Entry 7P5Z (electron microscopy, 3.30 A resolution); this record covers chains C and Y of the 16 polymer chains in the assembly.

== Chain C ==
Molecule: DNA replication licensing factor MCM4
Source organism: Saccharomyces cerevisiae (strain ATCC 204508 / S288c)
Notes: EC 3.6.4.12
UniProtKB: P30665 (MCM4_YEAST); residue numbers follow UniProt; this construct covers 1-933
Chain sequence (933 residues; row label = number of the first residue in the row):
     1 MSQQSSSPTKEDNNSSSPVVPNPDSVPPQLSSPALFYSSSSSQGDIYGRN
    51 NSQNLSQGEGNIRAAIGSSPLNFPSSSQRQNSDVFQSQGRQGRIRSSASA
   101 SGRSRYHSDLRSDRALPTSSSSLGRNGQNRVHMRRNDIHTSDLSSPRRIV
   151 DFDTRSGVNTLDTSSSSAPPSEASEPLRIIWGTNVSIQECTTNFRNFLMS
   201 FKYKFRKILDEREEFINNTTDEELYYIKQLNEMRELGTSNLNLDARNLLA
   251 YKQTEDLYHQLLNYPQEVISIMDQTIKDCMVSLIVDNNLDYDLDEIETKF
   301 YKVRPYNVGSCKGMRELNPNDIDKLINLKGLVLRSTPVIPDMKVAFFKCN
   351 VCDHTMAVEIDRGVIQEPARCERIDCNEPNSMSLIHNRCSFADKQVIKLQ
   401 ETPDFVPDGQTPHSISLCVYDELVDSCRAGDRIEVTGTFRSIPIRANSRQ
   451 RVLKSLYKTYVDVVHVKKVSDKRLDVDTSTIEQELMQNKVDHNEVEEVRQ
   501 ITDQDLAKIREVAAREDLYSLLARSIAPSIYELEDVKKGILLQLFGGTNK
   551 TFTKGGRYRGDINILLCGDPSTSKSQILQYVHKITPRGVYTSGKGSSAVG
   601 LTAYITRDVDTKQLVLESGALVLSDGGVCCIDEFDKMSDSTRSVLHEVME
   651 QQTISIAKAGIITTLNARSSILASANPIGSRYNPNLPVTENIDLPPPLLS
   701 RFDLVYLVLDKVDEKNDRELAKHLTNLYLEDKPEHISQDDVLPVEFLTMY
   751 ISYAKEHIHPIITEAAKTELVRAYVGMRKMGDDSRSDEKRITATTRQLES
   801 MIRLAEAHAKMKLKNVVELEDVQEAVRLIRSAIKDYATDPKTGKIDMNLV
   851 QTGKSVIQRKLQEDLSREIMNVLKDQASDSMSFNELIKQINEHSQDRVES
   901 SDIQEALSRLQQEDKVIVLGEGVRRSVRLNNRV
Not modelled in the structure: 1-176, 205-219, 736-739, 783-785, 853-933
Bound ions: Zn2+: Cys349, Cys352, Cys371, Cys376; Mg2+: Ser575 (together with ADP)
Residues lining bound ligands: ADP (adenosine-5'-diphosphate): Ser529, Ile530, Tyr531, Leu533, Asp569, Pro570, Ser571, Thr572, Ser573, Lys574, Ser575, Gln576, Leu720, Leu724
Curated features (UniProtKB/Swiss-Prot):
  - motif: Ser700 to Asp703 (Arginine finger)
  - binding site (ATP): Gly568 to Ser575
  - modified residue (Phosphoserine): Ser52, Ser56, Ser69
  - mutagenesis: Lys574 (K574A: Loss of MCM2-7 complex helicase activity)
Reported in the primary citation:
  - post-translational modification sites: Ser171 (citing earlier work)
  - post-translational modification sites: Ser52, Ser56, Ser76, Ser77, Ser87

== Chain Y ==
Molecule: 53-nt DNA strand
Sequence (53 nucleotides; each row starts with the number of its first residue; numbers below 1 keep their minus sign (DG-53 is residue -53)):
   -53 GCATGCATGCGCATGCATGCATGCAGCATGCATGCATGCATGCGCATGCA
    -3 TGC

== Chain C / chain Y interface ==
Contacting residue pairs - 4 pairs, chain C then chain Y:
  Lys594(C) with DG-6(Y), salt bridge to the phosphate
  Lys612(C) with DG-16(Y), salt bridge to the phosphate
  Ser638(C) with DT-7(Y), hydrogen bond to the phosphate
  Ser640(C) with DT-7(Y), hydrogen bond to the phosphate
Interface residues without a listed pair, chain C (5 interface residues in all): Arg449
Interface residues without a listed pair, chain Y (5 interface residues in all): DG-20, DA-8

== In short ==
The chain C/chain Y interface involves 5 residues from each chain; the contacts include 2 hydrogen bonds and 2
salt bridges. Among the polar pairs are Ser638(C)-DT-7(Y), Ser640(C)-DT-7(Y) and Lys594(C)-DG-6(Y). Ligands of
chain C: ADP. The paper reports modification sites Ser171(C), Ser52(C) and Ser56(C) among others.
Here chain C is DNA replication licensing factor MCM4 (Saccharomyces cerevisiae (strain ATCC 204508 / S288c))
and chain Y is a 53-nt DNA strand. Entry 7P5Z (Structure of a DNA-loaded MCM double hexamer engaged with the
Dbf4-dependent kinase) was determined by electron microscopy (same publication as 7P30).
